Entry 9MVM (X-ray diffraction, 1.96 A resolution); this record covers chain A.

== Chain A ==
Molecule: Replicase polyprotein 1ab
Source organism: Severe acute respiratory syndrome coronavirus 2
Reference sequence: P0DTD1 (R1AB_SARS2); residues -4 to 306 here correspond to UniProt positions 3259-3569 (UniProt number = residue number + 3263)
Amino-acid sequence (314 residues; numbered -7 to 306; the number before each row is that of its first residue; numbers below 1 keep their minus sign (Leu-7 is residue -7)):
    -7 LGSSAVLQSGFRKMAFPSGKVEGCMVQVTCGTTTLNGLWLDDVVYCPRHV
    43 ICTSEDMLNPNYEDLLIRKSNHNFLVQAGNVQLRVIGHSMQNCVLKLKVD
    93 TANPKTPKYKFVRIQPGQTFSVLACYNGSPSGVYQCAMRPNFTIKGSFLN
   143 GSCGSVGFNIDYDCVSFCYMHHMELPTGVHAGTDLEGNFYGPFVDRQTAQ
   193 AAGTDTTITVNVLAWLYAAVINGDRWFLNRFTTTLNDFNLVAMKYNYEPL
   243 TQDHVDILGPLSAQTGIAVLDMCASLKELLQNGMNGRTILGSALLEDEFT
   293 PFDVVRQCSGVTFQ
Not modelled in the structure: -7 to 0, 306
Modified residues: Cys145 (S-hydroxycysteine; CSO)
Sequence notes: expression tag (-7 to -5)
Ligand contacts: A1BTM (1-[(4-chlorothiophen-2-yl)methyl]-3-[(2-oxo-1,2-dihydropyridin-3-yl)methyl]-1,3-diazinane-2,4-dione): Ser1, His41, Met49, Phe140, Leu141, Asn142, Gly143, Ser144, Cys145, His163, His164, Met165, Glu166, His172, Asp187, Arg188, Gln189
UniProt features mapped onto this chain:
  - active site: His41 (For 3CL-PRO activity), Cys145 (Nucleophile)
  - site (Cleavage): Gln0, Ser1, Gln306
  - cross-link (Glycyl lysine isopeptide (Lys-Gly)): Lys5 (interchain with G-Cter in ubiquitin), Lys90 (interchain with G-Cter in ubiquitin)
What the authors report for this chain:
  - binding site for A1BTM: His163
  - catalytic residues: His41 (citing earlier work)
  - catalytic residues: Cys145 (proposed by the authors, not directly observed)

== Summary ==
Ligands of chain A: compound A1BTM. From UniProt: active-site residues His41 and Cys145. The paper reports
catalytic residues His41 and Cys145; a binding site for A1BTM at His163.
Chain A is Replicase polyprotein 1ab (Severe acute respiratory syndrome coronavirus 2); the structure, Crystal
Structure of SARS-CoV-2 Main Protease (Mpro)in Complex with Inhibitor AVI-3318, was determined by X-ray
diffraction, deposited together with 9MVO, 9MVP and 9MVQ.
